Entry 5H5A (X-ray diffraction, 2.26 A resolution); this record covers chain A.

== Chain A ==
Name: Mitochondrial distribution and morphology protein 12
From: Kluyveromyces lactis (strain ATCC 8585 / CBS 2359 / DSM 70799 / NBRC 1267 / NRRL Y-1140 / WM37)
UniProtKB: Q6CUC3 (MDM12_KLULA); residue numbers follow UniProt; this construct covers 1-239
Chain sequence (240 residues; row label = number of the first residue in the row; numbering starts at 0):
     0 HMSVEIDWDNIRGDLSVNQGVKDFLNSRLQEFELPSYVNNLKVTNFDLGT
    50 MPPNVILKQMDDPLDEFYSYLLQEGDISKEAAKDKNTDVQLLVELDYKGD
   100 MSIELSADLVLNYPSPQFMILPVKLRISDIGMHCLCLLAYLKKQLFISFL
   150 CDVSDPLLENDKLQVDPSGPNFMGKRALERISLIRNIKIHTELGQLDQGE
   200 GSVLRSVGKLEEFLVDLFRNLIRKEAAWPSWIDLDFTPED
Not modelled in the structure: 68-84, 197-200, 235-239
Sequence notes: expression tag (0)
Bound ions: K+: Pro34, Val37, Asn38
Ligand contacts: 6OU ([(2R)-1-[2-azanylethoxy(oxidanyl)phosphoryl]oxy-3-hexadecanoyloxy-propan-2-yl] (Z)-octadec-9-enoate): Ile5, Ile10, Val16, Val20, Leu24, Phe45, Leu47, Pro52, Val54, Leu90, Leu94, Tyr96, Met100, Ile102, Ile129, Met131, Leu137, Tyr139, Leu144, Ile146, Phe148, Ile183, Phe217, Ile221, Ile231, Leu233
Reported in the primary citation:
  - binding site for 6OU: Ile5

== In short ==
Bound to chain A: compound 6OU. The K+ site is built by Pro34, Val37 and Asn38. From the paper: a binding site
for 6OU at Ile5.
Chain A is Mitochondrial distribution and morphology protein 12 (Kluyveromyces lactis (strain ATCC 8585 / CBS
2359 / DSM 70799 / NBRC 1267 / NRRL Y-1140 / WM37)); the structure, Mdm12 from K. lactis (1-239), Lys residues
are uniformly dimethyl modified, was determined by X-ray diffraction (same publication as 5H54, 5H55 and
5H5C).
